4J49 - chain A; structure by X-ray diffraction, 2.20 A resolution.

Chain A:
Protein: PylD
Source organism: Methanosarcina barkeri
Notes: EC 1.4.1.-
Reference sequence: Q46E80 (Q46E80_METBF); residues 1-259 here correspond to UniProt positions 5-263 (UniProt number = residue number + 4)
Sequence (259 residues; each row starts with the number of its first residue):
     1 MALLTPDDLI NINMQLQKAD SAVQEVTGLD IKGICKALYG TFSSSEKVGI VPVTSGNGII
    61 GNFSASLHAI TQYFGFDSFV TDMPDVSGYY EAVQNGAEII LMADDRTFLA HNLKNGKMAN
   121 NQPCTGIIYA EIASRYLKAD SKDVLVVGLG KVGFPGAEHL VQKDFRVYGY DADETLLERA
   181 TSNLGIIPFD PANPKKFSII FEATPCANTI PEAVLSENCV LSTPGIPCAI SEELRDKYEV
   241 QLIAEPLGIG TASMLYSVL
Unresolved in the structure: 1-3, 56-61
Metal / ion sites: Mg2+: Tyr129, Glu245 (together with NAD); Na+: Glu202, Thr204, Cys206, Pro227
Small-molecule neighbours: NAD (nicotinamide-adenine-dinucleotide): Asn121, Gln122, Thr125, Tyr129, Val147, Gly148, Leu149, Gly150, Lys151, Val152, Gly153, Tyr170, Asp171, Ala172, Asp173, Leu176, Ala203, Thr204, Pro205, Cys206, Thr209, Pro224, Gly225, Ile226, Glu245, Pro246, Leu247, Gly250
Swiss-Prot annotation at these positions:
  - binding site (L-pyrrolysine): Leu4, Val53, Ile60, Ala103
  - binding site (NAD(+)): Lys151, Val152, Asp171, Cys206, Pro224, Ile226, Glu245

Summary:
Ligands of chain A: NAD. Tyr129 and Glu245 form the Mg2+ site. Glu202, Thr204, Cys206 and Pro227 form the Na+
site. From UniProt: 4 L-pyrrolysine-binding residues and 7 NAD+-binding residues.
Chain A is PylD (Methanosarcina barkeri); the structure, PylD holoenzyme soaked with L-lysine-Ne-D-ornithine,
was determined by X-ray diffraction (same publication as 4J43, 4J4B and 4J4H).
